PDB entry 2AGG | X-ray diffraction, 1.28 A resolution | chains X and A

[Chain X]
Molecule: Cationic trypsin
Organism: Bos taurus
Notes: EC 3.4.21.4
UniProtKB: P00760 (TRY1_BOVIN); the construct lacks a stretch of the UniProt sequence and is renumbered around it, so the offset changes along the chain: 16-34 = UniProt 24-42; 37-67 = UniProt 43-73; 69-125 = UniProt 74-130; 127-130 = UniProt 131-134; 5 more segments
Amino-acid sequence (223 residues; each row starts with the number of its first residue; note: 10 numbers in that range are skipped by the numbering (no residue carries them; nothing is unmodelled there)):
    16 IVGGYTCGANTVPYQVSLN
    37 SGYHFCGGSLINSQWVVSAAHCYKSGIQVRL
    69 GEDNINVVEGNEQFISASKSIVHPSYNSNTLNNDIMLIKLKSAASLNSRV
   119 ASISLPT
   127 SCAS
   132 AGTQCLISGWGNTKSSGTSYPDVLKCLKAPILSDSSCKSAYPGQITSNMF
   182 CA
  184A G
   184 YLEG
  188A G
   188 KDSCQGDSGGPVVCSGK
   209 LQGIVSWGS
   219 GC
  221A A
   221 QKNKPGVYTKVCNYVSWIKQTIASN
Cystine bridges: Cys-22/Cys-157, Cys-42/Cys-58, Cys-128/Cys-232, Cys-136/Cys-201, Cys-168/Cys-182, Cys-191/Cys-220
Curated features (UniProtKB/Swiss-Prot):
  - active site (Charge relay system): His-57, Asp-102, Ser-195
  - binding site (Ca(2+)): Glu-70, Asn-72, Val-75, Glu-80
  - binding site (substrate): Asp-189, Ser-190, Gln-192, Gly-193, Ser-195
What the authors report for this chain:
  - binding site for succinyl-Ala-Ala-Pro-Lys (chain A): Ser-195
  - conformationally variable residues (side-chain flip): His-57
  - contacts within the chain: His-57/Asp-102 (hydrogen bond)

[Chain A]
Molecule: succinyl-Ala-Ala-Pro-Lys
Amino-acid sequence (4 residues; row label = number of the first residue in the row):
     2 XAPX
Modified residues: X5P (4-oxidanylidene-4-[[(2S)-1-oxidanyl-1-oxidanylidene-propan-2-yl]amino]butanoic acid) at position 2; LYJ ((2S)-2,6-diaminohexan-1-ol) at position 5

[Interface between chain X and chain A]
Residue-residue contacts (26):
  His-57(X) / Pro-4(A)
  His-57(X) / LYJ_5(A)
  Leu-99(X) / Pro-4(A)  hydrophobic
  Asp-189(X) / LYJ_5(A)
  Ser-190(X) / LYJ_5(A)
  Cys-191(X) / LYJ_5(A)
  Gln-192(X) / Pro-4(A)  hydrogen bond (side chain-backbone)
  Gln-192(X) / LYJ_5(A)
  Gly-193(X) / LYJ_5(A)  hydrogen bond (backbone-backbone)
  Asp-194(X) / LYJ_5(A)
  Ser-195(X) / Pro-4(A)
  Ser-195(X) / LYJ_5(A)  covalent bond
  Val-213(X) / LYJ_5(A)
  Ser-214(X) / Pro-4(A)
  Ser-214(X) / LYJ_5(A)  hydrogen bond (backbone-backbone)
  Trp-215(X) / X5P_2(A)
  Trp-215(X) / Ala-3(A)
  Trp-215(X) / Pro-4(A)  hydrophobic
  Trp-215(X) / LYJ_5(A)
  Gly-216(X) / X5P_2(A)
  Gly-216(X) / Ala-3(A)  hydrogen bond (backbone-backbone)
  Gly-216(X) / LYJ_5(A)
  Ser-217(X) / X5P_2(A)
  Gly-219(X) / X5P_2(A)
  Gly-219(X) / LYJ_5(A)
  Gly-226(X) / LYJ_5(A)
Other interface residues (no listed pair), chain X (18 interface residues in all): Gln-175, Cys-220

[Summary]
18 residues of chain X and 4 residues of chain A are in contact, with 1 covalent bond and 4 hydrogen bonds.
Polar contacts include Gln-192(X)/Pro-4(A), Gly-193(X)/LYJ_5(A) and Ser-214(X)/LYJ_5(A). The paper reports a
binding site for succinyl-Ala-Ala-Pro-Lys (chain A) at Ser-195(X); conformational variability at His-57(X).
Chain X is Cationic trypsin (Bos taurus) and chain A is succinyl-Ala-Ala-Pro-Lys; the structure,
succinyl-AAPK-trypsin acyl-enzyme at 1.28 A resolution, was determined by X-ray diffraction (same publication
as 2AGE, 2AGI and 2AH4).
